9BLC - chains P and R of the 6 polymer chains in the assembly; structure by electron microscopy, 3.30 A resolution.

== Chain P ==
Name: Cagrilintide backbone (non-acylated)
Chain sequence (38 residues; each row starts with the number of its first residue):
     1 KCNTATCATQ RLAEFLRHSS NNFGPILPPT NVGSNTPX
Disordered / not traced: 24-28
Modified / non-standard residues: NH2 (amino group) at position 38
Cystine bridges: Cys2-Cys7
What the authors report for this chain:
  - conformationally variable residues (side-chain flip): Arg17

== Chain R ==
Name: Calcitonin receptor
Source organism: Homo sapiens
UniProt: P30988 (CALCR_HUMAN); residues 25-474 here = UniProt positions 25-474
Chain sequence (462 residues; numbered 22 to 483; the number before each row is that of its first residue):
    22 GPAAFSNQTY PTIEPKPFLY VVGRKKMMDA QYKCYDRMQQ LPAYQGEGPY CNRTWDGWLC
    82 WDDTPAGVLS YQFCPDYFPD FDPSEKVTKY CDEKGVWFKH PENNRTWSNY TMCNAFTPEK
   142 LKNAYVLYYL AIVGHSLSIF TLVISLGIFV FFRSLGCQRV TLHKNMFLTY ILNSMIIIIH
   202 LVEVVPNGEL VRRDPVSCKI LHFFHQYMMA CNYFWMLCEG IYLHTLIVVA VFTEKQRLRW
   262 YYLLGWGFPL VPTTIHAITR AVYFNDNCWL SVETHLLYII HGPVMAALVV NFFFLLNIVR
   322 VLVTKMRETH EAESHMYLKA VKATMILVPL LGIQFVVFPW RPSNKMLGKI YDYVMHSLIH
   382 FQGFFVATIY CFCNNEVQTT VKRQWAQFKI QWNQRWGRRP SNRSARAAAA AAEAGDIPIY
   442 ICHQELRNEP ANNQGEESAE IIPLNIIEQE SSAPAGLEVL FQ
Disordered / not traced: 22-37, 64-69, 414-483
Sequence notes: expression tag (22-24, 475-483)
UniProt features mapped onto this chain:
  - glycosylation (N-linked (GlcNAc...) asparagine): Asn28, Asn73, Asn125, Asn130
  - natural variant: Leu447 (L447P: Probable protective factor against osteoporosis)
Cystine bridges: Cys55-Cys81, Cys72-Cys112, Cys95-Cys134, Cys219-Cys289

== Chain P / chain R interface ==
Contacting residue pairs (69; chain P residue first):
  Lys1(P) - Val293(R)
  Lys1(P) - Glu294(R)
  Lys1(P) - His296(R)  hydrogen bond (backbone-side chain)
  Lys1(P) - Tyr299(R)  hydrogen bond
  Cys2(P) - Val293(R)
  Cys2(P) - Leu298(R)  hydrophobic
  Cys2(P) - Tyr299(R)  hydrogen bond (backbone-side chain)
  Asn3(P) - Tyr299(R)
  Asn3(P) - Pro360(R)
  Asn3(P) - Trp361(R)
  Asn3(P) - Arg362(R)
  Thr4(P) - Pro360(R)
  Ala5(P) - Phe359(R)
  Ala5(P) - Pro360(R)  hydrogen bond (backbone-backbone)
  Ala5(P) - Tyr372(R)
  Ala5(P) - Met376(R)  hydrophobic
  Ala5(P) - Ile380(R)
  Thr6(P) - Tyr234(R)
  Thr6(P) - His302(R)  hydrogen bond
  Thr6(P) - Val305(R)
  Thr6(P) - Met306(R)
  Cys7(P) - His302(R)
  Ala8(P) - His377(R)
  Thr9(P) - His381(R)
  Gln10(P) - His226(R)  hydrogen bond
  Gln10(P) - Met230(R)  hydrogen bond
  Gln10(P) - Val293(R)
  Arg11(P) - Val293(R)
  Leu12(P) - Ala145(R)
  Leu12(P) - Leu148(R)
  Leu12(P) - Tyr149(R)
  Leu12(P) - His377(R)
  Ala13(P) - Val206(R)
  Phe15(P) - Phe137(R)  hydrophobic
  Phe15(P) - Leu142(R)  hydrophobic
  Leu16(P) - Tyr146(R)  hydrophobic
  Leu16(P) - Tyr149(R)  hydrophobic
  Leu16(P) - Val206(R)  hydrophobic
  Arg17(P) - Val206(R)
  Arg17(P) - Val212(R)
  Arg17(P) - Asn288(R)
  Arg17(P) - Leu291(R)
  His18(P) - Leu40(R)
  His18(P) - Pro100(R)
  Ser19(P) - Phe137(R)
  Ser19(P) - Leu142(R)
  Ser20(P) - Tyr146(R)  hydrogen bond
  Asn21(P) - Pro207(R)  hydrogen bond (side chain-backbone)
  Asn21(P) - Gly209(R)
  Phe23(P) - Pro100(R)  hydrophobic
  Pro29(P) - Asp101(R)
  Thr30(P) - Trp79(R)
  Thr30(P) - Asp101(R)  hydrogen bond (backbone-side chain)
  Thr30(P) - Phe102(R)
  Val32(P) - Trp79(R)  hydrophobic
  Val32(P) - Phe102(R)  hydrophobic
  Val32(P) - Trp128(R)  hydrogen bond (backbone-side chain)
  Val32(P) - Tyr131(R)  hydrophobic
  Gly33(P) - His121(R)
  Gly33(P) - Trp128(R)
  Thr36(P) - Trp128(R)  hydrogen bond (backbone-side chain)
  Pro37(P) - Asp77(R)
  Pro37(P) - Gly78(R)
  Pro37(P) - Trp79(R)
  Pro37(P) - Trp128(R)
  Pro37(P) - Ser129(R)
  NH2_38(P) - Asp77(R)
  NH2_38(P) - Trp128(R)
  NH2_38(P) - Ser129(R)  hydrogen bond (backbone-side chain)
Also at the interface, not in a pair above, chain P (30 interface residues in all): Glu14, Asn22
Also at the interface, not in a pair above, chain R (51 interface residues in all): Phe99, Thr132, Lys141, His201, Leu202, Val205, Thr295, Phe356

== Summary ==
30 residues of chain P face 51 of chain R across their interface; the contacts include 13 hydrogen bonds.
Among the polar pairs are Lys1(P)-His296(R), Lys1(P)-Tyr299(R) and Cys2(P)-Tyr299(R). From the paper:
conformational variability at Arg17(P).
Chain P is Cagrilintide backbone (non-acylated) and chain R is Calcitonin receptor (Homo sapiens); the
structure, Human Calcitonin Receptor in Complex with Gs and Cagrilintide Backbone (non-acylated) in CT-like
conformation, was determined by electron microscopy (same publication as 9BLB, 9BLW, 9BP3, 9BQ3, 9BTW, 9BUB
and 3 further entries).
